Entry 1RHQ (X-ray diffraction, 3.00 A resolution); this record covers chains A and E of the 4 polymer chains in the assembly.

[Chain A]
Protein: Caspase-3
Organism: Homo sapiens
Notes: EC 3.4.22.-; fragment: p17 subunit
UniProtKB: P42574 (ICE3_HUMAN); the construct lacks a stretch of the UniProt sequence and is renumbered around it, so the offset changes along the chain: 145-156 = UniProt 29-40; 163-175 = UniProt 45-57; 176-222 = UniProt 61-107; 224-247 = UniProt 108-131; 1 more segments
Amino-acid sequence (147 residues; row label = number of the first residue in the row; note: 11 numbers in that range are skipped by the numbering (no residue carries them; nothing is unmodelled there); a row labelled like 175A-175C holds insertion residues (175A, then the next letters in order)):
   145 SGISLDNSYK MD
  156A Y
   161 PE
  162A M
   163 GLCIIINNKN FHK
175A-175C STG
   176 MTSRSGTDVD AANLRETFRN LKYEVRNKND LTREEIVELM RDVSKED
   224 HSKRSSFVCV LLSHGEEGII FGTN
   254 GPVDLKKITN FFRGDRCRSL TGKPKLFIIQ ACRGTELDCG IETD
Disordered / not traced: 145-149, 296-297
Covalent attachments: compound 0ZZ linked to Cys285
Ligand contacts: 0ZZ (5-S-benzyl-3-({N-[(5-bromo-2-methoxyphenyl)acetyl]-L-valyl}amino)-2,3-dideoxy-5-thio-D-erythro-pentonic acid): Met176, Arg179, Ser236, His237, Gly238, Glu239, Phe244, Gln283, Ala284, Thr288
Swiss-Prot annotation at these positions:
  - active site: His237, Cys285
  - modified residue: Cys285 (S-nitrosocysteine)

[Chain E]
Protein: Caspase-3
Organism: Homo sapiens
Notes: EC 3.4.22.-; fragment: p12 subunit
UniProtKB: P42574 (ICE3_HUMAN); the construct has insertions or renumbered stretches relative to UniProt, so the offset changes along the chain: 310-379 = UniProt 176-245; 382-390 = UniProt 258-266; 392-402 = UniProt 267-277
Amino-acid sequence (102 residues; numbered 310 to 402 plus 10 insertion-coded residues; 1 number in that range is skipped by the numbering (no residue carries it; nothing is unmodelled there); the number before each row is that of its first residue; a row labelled like 381A-381I holds insertion residues (381A, then the next letters in order)):
   310 SGVDDDMACH KIPVEADFLY AYSTAPGYYS WRNSKDGSWF IQSLCAMLKQ YADKLEFMHI
   370 LTRVNRKVAT
  379A E
   380 FE
381A-381I SFSFDATFH
   382 AKKQIPCIV
   392 SMLTKELYFY H
Disordered / not traced: 310-319, 402
Differences from the reference sequence: variant Glu324 (Asp190 in P42574)
Ligand contacts: 0ZZ (5-S-benzyl-3-({N-[(5-bromo-2-methoxyphenyl)acetyl]-L-valyl}amino)-2,3-dideoxy-5-thio-D-erythro-pentonic acid): Tyr338, Ser339, Trp340, Arg341, Ser381A, Phe381B, Ser381C
Swiss-Prot annotation at these positions:
  - modified residue: Arg341 (Microbial infection: ADP-riboxanated arginine)

[How chain A and chain E interact]
Residue-residue contacts (11; chain A residue first):
  Asn151(A) - Arg372(E)
  Asn151(A) - Arg375(E)
  Asp291(A) - Pro322(E)
  Asp291(A) - Val323(E)  hydrogen bond (side chain-backbone)
  Asp291(A) - Glu324(E)
  Cys292(A) - Lys320(E)  hydrogen bond (backbone-side chain)
  Gly293(A) - Ile321(E)
  Gly293(A) - Val323(E)
  Ile294(A) - Lys320(E)
  Ile294(A) - Ile321(E)  hydrogen bond (backbone-backbone)
  Glu295(A) - Lys320(E)
Also at the interface, not in a pair above, chain A (9 interface residues in all): Asp150, Lys259, Arg266
Also at the interface, not in a pair above, chain E (8 interface residues in all): Tyr337

[Summary]
The interface between chain A and chain E involves 9 residues on one side and 8 on the other, with 3 hydrogen
bonds. Polar pairs include Asp291(A)-Val323(E), Cys292(A)-Lys320(E) and Ile294(A)-Ile321(E). Bound to chain E:
compound 0ZZ. Covalently linked compound 0ZZ: at Cys285(A).
Chain A is Caspase-3 and chain E is Caspase-3, both from Homo sapiens; the structure, Crystal structure of the
complex of caspase-3 with a bromomethoxyphenyl inhibitor, was determined by X-ray diffraction together with
1RE1, 1RHJ, 1RHK, 1RHM, 1RHR and 1RHU from the same study.
